PDB entry 8ZDO | electron microscopy, 2.97 A resolution | chains n and u of the 39 polymer chains in the assembly

== Chain n ==
Name: Distal tail protein (gp17)
From: Mycolicibacterium smegmatis MC2 155
Sequence (295 residues; row label = number of the first residue in the row):
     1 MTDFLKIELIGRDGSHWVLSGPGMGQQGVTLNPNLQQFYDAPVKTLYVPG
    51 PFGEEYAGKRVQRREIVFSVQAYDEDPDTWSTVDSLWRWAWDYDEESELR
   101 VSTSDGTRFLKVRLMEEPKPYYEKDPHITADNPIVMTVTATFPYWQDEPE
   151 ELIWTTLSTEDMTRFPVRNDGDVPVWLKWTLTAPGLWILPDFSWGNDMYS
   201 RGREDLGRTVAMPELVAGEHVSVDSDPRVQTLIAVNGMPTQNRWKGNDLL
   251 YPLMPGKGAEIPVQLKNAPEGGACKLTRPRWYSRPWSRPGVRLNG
Not modelled in the structure: 1, 292-295

== Chain u ==
Name: Baseplate hub protein (gp18)
From: Mycolicibacterium smegmatis MC2 155
Sequence (587 residues; row label = number of the first residue in the row):
     1 MANNWTDILAASDGDEWAAFKTIEAQADEVRAGHQALRRAKPLIRLWMNN
    51 PDGSEGLVYVGRVDYDDTIRGSFPFKNNTPSQGVLELRDDNYLAVWLKQL
   101 PNNPELKKNVVITVDFYGGKKRWSGLLDKWTIKSKEHVKYLEVTFNDDLT
   151 MLQYLLCPPNPALPIPVLQFPRIFGIAGPAKWAISTLIFINLFRVQGNLW
   201 TLPDDPFNLESWDDILDWSDWQCFVKSNSFLLDDSSVWTFLSSRMNPVDS
   251 IIADALDDAQLTITYRRVLTDDGETAEGFPGAHGIKNGALVFEIVDNSNA
   301 TALEGTFFSGTIVDGFARSVLLYGGGFVEDTLSVVSDDQTLQPDEYYQSG
   351 WLATMAKMPWLVVRDNEWTPIESSDLSWGPAKNVSVIVGGDNPAADAIAK
   401 LIIETTGNLLGYFLLGGFSSAGTIAADIIMPFLVGTIAAWLQWKNTGRAT
   451 ELGWVHYWELYQQGAETNSWSLAALAALRGGFLVGRSETVHLMALHDSWI
   501 IPGLHIDIGQRMGSTVNSKGVENIVWVNQLEEMTAAWDNSAGQTMPLSWV
   551 LKAGKSDRAMSIGERVARLAKKMSEALNNVGVHIVQS
Not modelled in the structure: 1

== How chain n and chain u interact ==
Residue-residue contacts (48; chain n residue first):
  K44(n) with A541(u), hydrogen bond (side chain-backbone); T544(u)
  L46(n) with T544(u)
  V48(n) with H496(u); D497(u); P546(u), hydrophobic
  P49(n) with H496(u)
  G50(n) with T369(u)
  P51(n) with W368(u); T369(u); P370(u)
  F52(n) with W368(u)
  E55(n) with D497(u)
  Y56(n) with R39(u), hydrogen bond (backbone-side chain); D497(u)
  A57(n) with R39(u); P546(u), hydrophobic
  R60(n) with Y65(u); N539(u)
  D197(n) with A36(u)
  M198(n) with A40(u); K41(u), hydrogen bond (backbone-backbone)
  Y199(n) with A40(u); K41(u); R62(u), hydrogen bond; D64(u)
  S200(n) with A36(u); L37(u); A40(u)
  P227(n) with D64(u); D67(u)
  R228(n) with R88(u), hydrogen bond (backbone-side chain)
  Q230(n) with Y92(u)
  Q241(n) with Y59(u); V60(u); G61(u); Y92(u), hydrogen bond
  N242(n) with M48(u); V58(u); Y59(u)
  W244(n) with Y59(u), hydrophobic
  K245(n) with Y59(u); D271(u)
  G246(n) with R45(u), hydrogen bond (backbone-side chain); W47(u); Y59(u)
  D248(n) with R62(u), salt bridge
  L250(n) with R62(u)
Interface residues without a listed pair, chain n (29 interface residues in all): G58, Q62, N247, L249
Interface residues without a listed pair, chain u (33 interface residues in all): P42, L43, D272, E367, G542

== In short ==
Chain n and chain u form an interface of 29 and 33 residues respectively; the contacts include 7 hydrogen
bonds and 1 salt bridge. Polar pairs include D248(n)-R62(u), K44(n)-A541(u) and Y56(n)-R39(u).
Here chain n is Distal tail protein (gp17) and chain u is Baseplate hub protein (gp18), both from
Mycolicibacterium smegmatis MC2 155. Entry 8ZDO (Cryo-EM structure of Mycobacteriophage Douge baseplate (gp13,
gp17, gp23, gp16, gp18 and gp20)) was determined by electron microscopy (same publication as 8ZDJ, 8ZDK, 8ZDL
and 8ZDQ).
